PDB entry 9GP5 | X-ray diffraction, 1.90 A resolution | chains C and D

Chain C (and D):
Molecule: Transcription regulator protein BACH1
From: Homo sapiens
Notes: chain D of this document is another copy of the same molecule, construct and numbering; everything in this record applies to it too
UniProt: O14867 (BACH1_HUMAN); residues 7-128 here = UniProt positions 7-128
Chain sequence (124 residues; each row starts with the number of its first residue):
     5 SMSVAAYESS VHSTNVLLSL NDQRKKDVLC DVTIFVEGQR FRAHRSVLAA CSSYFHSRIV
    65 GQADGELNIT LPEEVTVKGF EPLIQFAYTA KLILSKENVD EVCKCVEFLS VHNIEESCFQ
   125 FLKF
Not modelled in the structure: 119-128 (chain D: 5, 119-128)
Construct notes: expression tag (5-6); engineered mutation Ala-9 (Phe in O14867)

Chain C / chain D interface:
Contacting residue pairs (58; chain C residue first):
  Met-6(C) / Lys-100(D)
  Ser-7(C) / Ser-99(D)
  Ser-7(C) / Lys-100(D)  hydrogen bond (backbone-backbone)
  Val-8(C) / Leu-98(D)
  Ala-9(C) / Leu-96(D)
  Ala-9(C) / Ile-97(D)
  Ala-9(C) / Leu-98(D)  hydrogen bond (backbone-backbone)
  Ala-10(C) / Leu-96(D)
  Tyr-11(C) / Lys-95(D)
  Tyr-11(C) / Leu-96(D)  hydrogen bond (backbone-backbone)
  Tyr-11(C) / Leu-98(D)  hydrophobic
  Glu-12(C) / Ala-94(D)
  Glu-12(C) / Lys-95(D)
  Ser-13(C) / Ala-94(D)  hydrogen bond (backbone-backbone)
  His-16(C) / Leu-21(D)
  His-16(C) / Cys-55(D)
  His-16(C) / Phe-90(D)  hydrogen bond (side chain-backbone)
  His-16(C) / Ala-91(D)  hydrogen bond (side chain-backbone)
  His-16(C) / Ala-94(D)
  His-16(C) / Asn-117(D)  hydrogen bond
  Ser-17(C) / Ser-17(D)  hydrogen bond
  Ser-17(C) / Thr-18(D)  hydrogen bond
  Ser-17(C) / Leu-21(D)
  Thr-18(C) / Ser-17(D)  hydrogen bond
  Asn-19(C) / Asn-117(D)
  Val-20(C) / Cys-55(D)  hydrophobic
  Leu-21(C) / His-16(D)
  Leu-21(C) / Ser-17(D)
  Ser-23(C) / Ala-54(D)
  Leu-24(C) / Ser-50(D)
  Gln-27(C) / Ser-50(D)  hydrogen bond (side chain-backbone)
  Leu-33(C) / Ala-53(D)  hydrophobic
  Leu-33(C) / Ile-63(D)  hydrophobic
  His-48(C) / Ser-50(D)
  Ser-50(C) / Leu-24(D)
  Ser-50(C) / Gln-27(D)  hydrogen bond (backbone-side chain)
  Ser-50(C) / His-48(D)
  Ala-53(C) / Leu-33(D)  hydrophobic
  Ala-54(C) / Ser-23(D)
  Cys-55(C) / His-16(D)
  Cys-55(C) / Val-20(D)  hydrophobic
  Ile-63(C) / Leu-33(D)  hydrophobic
  Phe-90(C) / His-16(D)  hydrogen bond (backbone-side chain)
  Ala-91(C) / His-16(D)  hydrogen bond (backbone-side chain)
  Ala-94(C) / Glu-12(D)
  Ala-94(C) / Ser-13(D)  hydrogen bond (backbone-backbone)
  Ala-94(C) / His-16(D)
  Lys-95(C) / Tyr-11(D)
  Leu-96(C) / Ala-9(D)
  Leu-96(C) / Ala-10(D)
  Leu-96(C) / Tyr-11(D)  hydrogen bond (backbone-backbone)
  Ile-97(C) / Ala-9(D)
  Leu-98(C) / Val-8(D)
  Leu-98(C) / Ala-9(D)  hydrogen bond (backbone-backbone)
  Leu-98(C) / Tyr-11(D)  hydrophobic
  Ser-99(C) / Ser-7(D)
  Lys-100(C) / Ser-7(D)  hydrogen bond (backbone-backbone)
  Asn-117(C) / Ser-13(D)  hydrogen bond
Interface residues without a listed pair, chain C (38 interface residues in all): Arg-49, Val-51, Val-64, Asp-68
Interface residues without a listed pair, chain D (39 interface residues in all): Met-6, Val-15, Val-32, Arg-49, Val-51, Val-64, Glu-70

In short:
The interface between chain C and chain D involves 38 residues on one side and 39 on the other, with 19
hydrogen bonds. Among the polar pairs are His-16(C)/Phe-90(D), His-16(C)/Ala-91(D) and His-16(C)/Asn-117(D).
Both chains are Transcription regulator protein BACH1 (Homo sapiens). Entry 9GP5 (Homodimer of BACH1 F9A
mutant BTB domain) was determined by X-ray diffraction together with 8S7D, 8S7E, 9GR9 and 9GRA from the same
study.
